PDB entry 2XOK | X-ray diffraction, 3.01 A resolution | chains C and G of the 19 polymer chains in the assembly

Chain C:
Molecule: ATP synthase subunit alpha, mitochondrial
Source organism: Saccharomyces cerevisiae
UniProtKB: P07251 (ATPA_YEAST); residues -34 to 510 here correspond to UniProt positions 1-545 (UniProt number = residue number + 35)
Chain sequence (545 residues; each row starts with the number of its first residue; numbers below 1 keep their minus sign (Met-34 is residue -34)):
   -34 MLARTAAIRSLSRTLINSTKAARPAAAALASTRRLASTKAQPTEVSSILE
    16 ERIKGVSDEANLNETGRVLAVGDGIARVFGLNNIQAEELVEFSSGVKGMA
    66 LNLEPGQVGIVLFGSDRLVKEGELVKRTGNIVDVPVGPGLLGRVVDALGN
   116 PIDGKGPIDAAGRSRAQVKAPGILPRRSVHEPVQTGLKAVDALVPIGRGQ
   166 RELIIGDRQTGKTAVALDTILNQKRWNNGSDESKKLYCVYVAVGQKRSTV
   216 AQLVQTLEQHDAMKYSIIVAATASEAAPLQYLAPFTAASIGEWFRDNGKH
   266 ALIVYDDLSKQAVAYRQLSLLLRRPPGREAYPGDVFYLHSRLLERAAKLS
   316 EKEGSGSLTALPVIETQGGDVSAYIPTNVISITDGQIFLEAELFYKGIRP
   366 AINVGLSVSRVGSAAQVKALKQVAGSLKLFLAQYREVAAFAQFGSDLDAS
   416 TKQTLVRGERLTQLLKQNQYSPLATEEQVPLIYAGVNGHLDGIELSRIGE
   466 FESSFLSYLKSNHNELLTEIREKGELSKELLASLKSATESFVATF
Disordered / not traced: -34 to 25
Ion coordination: Mg2+: Thr178 (together with AMP-PNP)
Residues lining bound ligands:
  - AMP-PNP, molecule 1: Asp172, Arg173, Gln174, Thr175, Gly176, Lys177, Thr178, Ala179, Asp271, Glu330, Phe359, Arg364, Pro365, Gln432, Asn433, Gln434
  - AMP-PNP, molecule 2: Ser346, Ser374, Arg375
Curated features (UniProtKB/Swiss-Prot):
  - binding site (ATP): Gly171 to Thr178
  - site: Ser372 (Required for activity)
  - modified residue (Phosphoserine): Ser22, Ser143

Chain G:
Molecule: ATP synthase subunit gamma, mitochondrial
Source organism: Saccharomyces cerevisiae
UniProtKB: P38077 (ATPG_YEAST); residues -32 to 278 here correspond to UniProt positions 1-311 (UniProt number = residue number + 33)
Chain sequence (311 residues; each row starts with the number of its first residue; numbers below 1 keep their minus sign (Met-32 is residue -32)):
   -32 MLSRIVSNNATRSVMCHQAQVGILYKTNPVRTYATLKEVEMRLKSIKNIE
    18 KITKTMKIVASTRLSKAEKAKISAKKMDEAEQLFYKNAETKNLDVEATET
    68 GAPKELIVAITSDKGLCGSIHSQLAKAVRRHLNDQPNADIVTIGDKIKMQ
   118 LLRTHPNNIKLSINGIGKDAPTFQESALIADKLLSVMKAGTYPKISIFYN
   168 DPVSSLSFEPSEKPIFNAKTIEQSPSFGKFEIDTDANVPRDLFEYTLANQ
   218 MLTAMAQGYAAEISARRNAMDNASKNAGDMINRYSILYNRTRQAVITNEL
   268 VDIITGASSLG
Disordered / not traced: -32 to 0, 60-70, 278

Interface between chain C and chain G:
Contacting residue pairs (9):
  Pro291(C) - Thr272(G)
  Pro291(C) - Gly273(G)
  Gly292(C) - Asp269(G)
  Arg293(C) - Asp269(G)
  Glu294(C) - Asp269(G)  hydrogen bond (backbone-side chain)
  Ala295(C) - Asp269(G)
  Gly409(C) - Lys113(G)  hydrogen bond (backbone-side chain)
  Asp411(C) - Asp112(G)
  Asp411(C) - Met116(G)
Interface residues without a listed pair, chain C (9 interface residues in all): Pro290, Asp335
Interface residues without a listed pair, chain G (8 interface residues in all): Thr2, Ser276

Summary:
Chain C and chain G form an interface of 9 and 8 residues respectively; the contacts include 2 hydrogen bonds.
Polar contacts include Glu294(C)-Asp269(G) and Gly409(C)-Lys113(G). Chain C binds AMP-PNP. UniProt lists 8
ATP-binding residues on chain C.
Chain C is ATP synthase subunit alpha, mitochondrial and chain G is ATP synthase subunit gamma, mitochondrial,
both from Saccharomyces cerevisiae; the structure, Refined structure of yeast F1c10 ATPase complex to 3 A
resolution, was determined by X-ray diffraction, deposited together with 1QO1.
